PDB entry 6SBV | X-ray diffraction, 2.60 A resolution | chains B and D of the 4 polymer chains in the assembly

# Chain B (and D)
Protein: L-lactate dehydrogenase A chain
Organism: Homo sapiens
Notes: EC 1.1.1.27; chain D of this document is another copy of the same molecule, construct and numbering; everything in this record applies to it too
Reference sequence: P00338 (LDHA_HUMAN); residue numbers follow UniProt; this construct covers 2-332
Amino-acid sequence (332 residues; numbered 1 to 332; the number before each row is that of its first residue):
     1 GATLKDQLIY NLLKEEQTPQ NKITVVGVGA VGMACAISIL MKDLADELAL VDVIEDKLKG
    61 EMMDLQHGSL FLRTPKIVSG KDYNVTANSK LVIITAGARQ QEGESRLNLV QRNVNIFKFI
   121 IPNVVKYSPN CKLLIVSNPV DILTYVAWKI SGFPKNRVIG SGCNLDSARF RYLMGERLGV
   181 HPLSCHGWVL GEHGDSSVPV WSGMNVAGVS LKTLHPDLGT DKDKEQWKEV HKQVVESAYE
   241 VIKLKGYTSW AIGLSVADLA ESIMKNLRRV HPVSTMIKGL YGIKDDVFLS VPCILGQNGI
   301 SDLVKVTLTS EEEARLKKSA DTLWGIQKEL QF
Unresolved in the structure: 1, 15-16
Sequence notes: expression tag (1)
Ligand contacts:
  - L5K (N-[3-[(7-nitrodibenzofuran-2-yl)sulfonylamino]phenyl]-1-oxidanyl-cyclopropane-1-carboxamide), molecule 1: Gln66, His67, Ser69, Leu70, Thr74, Pro75, Lys76, Ile77
  - L5K, molecule 2: Arg169, Tyr172, Leu173, Gly175, Glu176, Gly179, Val180, His181, Pro182, Gln233, Ser237
From the paper describing this entry:
  - binding site for L5K: Gln66, His67, Ser69, Leu70, Thr74, Pro75, Lys76, Ile77, Arg169, Tyr172, Leu173, Gly175, Glu176, Gly179, Val180, His181, Pro182, Gln233, Ser237, Arg268

# How chain B and chain D interact
Contacting residue pairs - 30 pairs, chain B then chain D:
  His181(B) with Leu267(D); Arg268(D)
  Leu183(B) with Arg269(D)
  Ser184(B) with Arg268(D), hydrogen bond (side chain-backbone); Arg269(D); Val270(D)
  His186(B) with His186(D), hydrogen bond
  Trp188(B) with Ala207(D), hydrogen bond (side chain-backbone)
  Gly203(B) with Gly208(D)
  Val206(B) with Val304(D)
  Ala207(B) with Trp188(D), hydrogen bond (backbone-side chain); Val270(D), hydrophobic; Pro292(D), hydrophobic; Val304(D), hydrophobic
  Gly208(B) with Gly203(D)
  Val209(B) with Val304(D), hydrophobic; Val306(D), hydrophobic
  Leu214(B) with Thr307(D)
  Leu267(B) with His181(D)
  Arg268(B) with His181(D); Ser184(D), hydrogen bond (backbone-side chain)
  Arg269(B) with Leu183(D); Ser184(D)
  Val270(B) with Ser184(D); Ala207(D), hydrophobic
  Pro292(B) with Ala207(D), hydrophobic
  Val304(B) with Val206(D); Ala207(D), hydrophobic
  Val306(B) with Val209(D), hydrophobic
  Thr307(B) with Leu214(D)
Also at the interface, not in a pair above, chain B (24 interface residues in all): Val180, Ser202, Asn205, Ile294, Lys305
Also at the interface, not in a pair above, chain D (24 interface residues in all): Val180, Ser202, Asn205, Ile294, Lys305

# Summary
Chain B and chain D each contribute 24 residues to their interface, with 5 hydrogen bonds. Among the polar
pairs are Ser184(B)-Arg268(D), His186(B)-His186(D) and Trp188(B)-Ala207(D). Ligands of chain B: compound L5K.
From the paper: a binding site for L5K at Gln66(B), His67(B) and Ser69(B) among others.
Both chains are L-lactate dehydrogenase A chain (Homo sapiens). Entry 6SBV (X-ray Structure of Human LDH-A
with an Allosteric Inhibitor (Compound 7)) was determined by X-ray diffraction together with 6SBU from the
same study.
